PDB entry 8Q1B | electron microscopy, 3.40 A resolution | chains C and G of the 33 polymer chains in the assembly

# Chain C
Molecule: Cytochrome b
Organism: Schizosaccharomyces pombe
UniProt: P05501 (CYB_SCHPO); numbering as in UniProt (aligned over 1-387)
Sequence (387 residues; numbered 1 to 387; the number before each row is that of its first residue):
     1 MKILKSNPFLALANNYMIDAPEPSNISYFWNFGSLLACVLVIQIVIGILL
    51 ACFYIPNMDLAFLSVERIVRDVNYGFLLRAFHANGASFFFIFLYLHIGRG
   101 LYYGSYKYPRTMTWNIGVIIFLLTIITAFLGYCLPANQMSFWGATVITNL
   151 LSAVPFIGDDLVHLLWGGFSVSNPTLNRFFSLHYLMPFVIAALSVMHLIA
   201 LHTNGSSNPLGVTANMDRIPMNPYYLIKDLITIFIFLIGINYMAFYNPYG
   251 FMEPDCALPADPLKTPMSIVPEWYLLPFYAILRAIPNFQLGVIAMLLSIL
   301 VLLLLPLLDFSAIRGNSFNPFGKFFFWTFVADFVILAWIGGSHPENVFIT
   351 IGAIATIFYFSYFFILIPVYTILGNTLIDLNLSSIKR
Metal / ion sites: heme Fe site 1: H82, H183; heme Fe site 2: H96, H197
Residues lining bound ligands:
  - heme (HEM), molecule 1: W30, G33, S34, L36, F89, L93, H96, I97, R99, S105, R110, T113, W114, G117, V118, I120, F121, S194, H197, L198, L201, G205, S206, S207
  - heme (HEM), molecule 2: L40, Q43, I44, G47, I48, L50, A51, Y54, V65, R79, H82, A83, A86, F89, T127, A128, G131, Y132, L134, P135, F180, H183, Y184, P187, Y274
  - 1,2-diacyl-sn-glycero-3-phoshocholine (PCF): M1, K2, I3, L4
  - ubiquinone-10 (U10), molecule 1: Y16, M17, A20, E22, A37, V41, I44, V45, I48, L49, A191, S194, V195, L198, L201, M221
  - ubiquinone-10 (U10), molecule 2: L151, L161, L164, L165, L185
UniProt features mapped onto this chain:
  - binding site (heme b): H82, H96, H183, H197
  - binding site (a ubiquinone): H202

# Chain G
Molecule: Cytochrome b-c1 complex subunit 7
Organism: Schizosaccharomyces pombe
UniProt: O74533 (QCR7_SCHPO); residue numbers follow UniProt; this construct covers 1-137
Sequence (137 residues; numbered 1 to 137; the number before each row is that of its first residue):
     1 MKPVSLAKYIQKSPFLTKLLLPISNAYVHLSGYRKYGLRYDDLMLEENDD
    51 TQKALSRLPKMESYDRVYRIRRAMQLSIENKILPKSEWTKPEEDYHYLRP
   101 VLAEVIAERKEREAFDALIVKKPETQAHATSSPAHAH
Disordered / not traced: 123-137

# Chain C / chain G interface
Contacting residue pairs (58):
  S24(C) - I78(G)
  N25(C) - M74(G)
  N25(C) - S77(G)  hydrogen bond
  N25(C) - I78(G)
  Y108(C) - L45(G)
  Y108(C) - E47(G)
  Y108(C) - N48(G)  hydrogen bond
  P109(C) - E47(G)
  L210(C) - A73(G)
  L210(C) - M74(G)
  V212(C) - D42(G)
  V212(C) - L43(G)  hydrophobic
  T213(C) - E46(G)  hydrogen bond
  T213(C) - M74(G)
  A214(C) - M74(G)  hydrophobic
  M216(C) - R66(G)
  M216(C) - I70(G)  hydrophobic
  M216(C) - R71(G)
  D217(C) - M74(G)
  A312(C) - M44(G)
  A312(C) - L45(G)
  R314(C) - L45(G)
  R314(C) - E47(G)  salt bridge
  F318(C) - S31(G)  hydrogen bond (backbone-side chain)
  F318(C) - G32(G)
  F318(C) - Y33(G)  hydrophobic
  F318(C) - L43(G)  hydrophobic
  N319(C) - Y27(G)  hydrogen bond
  P320(C) - Y27(G)
  P320(C) - S31(G)
  F321(C) - Y27(G)  hydrophobic
  I372(C) - V4(G)  hydrophobic
  G374(C) - Y27(G)
  N375(C) - P3(G)
  N375(C) - S5(G)
  N375(C) - Y40(G)
  T376(C) - S5(G)
  T376(C) - L6(G)  hydrogen bond (side chain-backbone)
  T376(C) - A7(G)
  T376(C) - I10(G)
  L377(C) - S24(G)
  I378(C) - Y27(G)  hydrophobic
  I378(C) - Y40(G)
  D379(C) - S5(G)  hydrogen bond
  D379(C) - A7(G)
  D379(C) - R99(G)  salt bridge
  L380(C) - Q11(G)
  L380(C) - T17(G)
  N381(C) - S24(G)
  N381(C) - N25(G)  hydrogen bond
  N381(C) - V28(G)
  L382(C) - R34(G)
  L382(C) - Y40(G)  hydrophobic
  L382(C) - D94(G)
  L382(C) - H96(G)
  S383(C) - Q11(G)  hydrogen bond
  S384(C) - L21(G)
  I385(C) - P91(G)  hydrophobic
Interface residues without a listed pair, chain C (33 interface residues in all): K107, F310, I313, S317
Interface residues without a listed pair, chain G (42 interface residues in all): K2, L20, I23, L30, Y36, V67

# Summary
33 residues of chain C face 42 of chain G across their interface, with 9 hydrogen bonds and 2 salt bridges.
Polar contacts include R314(C)-E47(G), D379(C)-R99(G) and N25(C)-S77(G). Bound to chain C:
1,2-diacyl-sn-glycero-3-phoshocholine, heme and ubiquinone-10.
Here chain C is Cytochrome b and chain G is Cytochrome b-c1 complex subunit 7, both from Schizosaccharomyces
pombe. Entry 8Q1B (III2-IV1 respiratory supercomplex from S. pombe) was determined by electron microscopy.
